PDB entry 4KVB | X-ray diffraction, 4.20 A resolution (low resolution: residue-level contacts below are approximate; hydrogen-bond / salt-bridge calls are withheld) | chains A and G of the 20 polymer chains in the assembly

== Chain A ==
Molecule: 16S rRNA
Organism: Thermus thermophilus
Sequence (1522 nucleotides; each row starts with the number of its first residue; note: 42 numbers in that range are skipped by the numbering (no residue carries them; nothing is unmodelled there); a row labelled like 190A-190L holds insertion residues (190A, then the next letters in order); numbering starts at 0):
     0 UUUGUUGGAG AGUUUGAUCC UGGCUCAGGG UGAACGCUGG CGGCGUGCCU AAGACAUGCA
    60 AGUCGUGCGG G
    73 CCGCGGGGUU UU
    88 ACUCCG
    95 UGGUC
   101 AGCGGCGGAC GGGUGAGUAA CGCGUGGGU
  129A G
   130 ACCUACCCGG AAGAGGGGGA CAACCCGGGG AAACUCGGGC UAAUCCCCCA UGUGGACCCG
   190 C
190A-190L CCCUUGGGGUGU
   191 GUCCAAAGGG CUUU
   216 GCCCGCUUCC GGAUGGGCCC GCGUCCCAUC AGCUAGUUGG UGGGGUAAUG GCCCACCAAG
   276 GCGACGACGG GUAGCCGGUC UGAGAGGAUG GCCGGCCACA GGGGCACUGA GACACGGGCC
   336 CCACUCCUAC GGGAGGCAGC AGUUAGGAAU CUUCCGCAAU GGGCGCAAGC CUGACGGAGC
   396 GACGCCGCUU GGAGGAAGAA GCCCUUCGGG GUGUAAACUC CUGAA
   442 CCCGGGACGA AACCCCCGAG GA
   474 GGGGACUGAC GGUACCGGG
   494 GUAAUAGCGC CGGCCAACUC CGUGCCAGCA GCCGCGGUAA UACGGAGGGC GCGAGCGUUA
   554 CCCGGAUUCA CUGGGCGUAA AGGGCGUGUA GGCGGCCUGG GGCGUCCCAU GUGAAAGACC
   614 ACGGCUCAAC CGUGGGGGAG CGUGGGAUAC GCUCAGGCUA GACGGUGGGA GAGGGUGGUG
   674 GAAUUCCCGG AGUAGCGGUG AAAUGCGCAG AUACCGGGAG GAACGCCGAU GGCGAAGGCA
   734 GCCACCUGGU CCACCCGUGA CGCUGAGGCG CGAAAGCGUG GGGAGCAAAC CGGAUUAGAU
   794 ACCCGGGUAG UCCACGCCCU AAACGAUGCG CGCUAGGUCU CUGGGUCU
   848 CCUGGGGGCC GAAGCUAACG CGUUAAGCGC GCCGCCUGGG GAGUACGGCC GCAAGGCUGA
   908 AACUCAAAGG AAUUGACGGG GGCCCGCACA AGCGGUGGAG CAUGUGGUUU AAUUCGAAGX
   968 AACGCGAAGA ACCUUACCAG GCCUUGACAU GCUAGG
 1003A G
  1004 AACCCGGGUG AAAGCCUGGG GUGCCCC
1030A-1030D GCGA
  1031 GGGGAGCCCU AGCACAGGUG CUGCAUGGCC GUCGUCAGCU CGUGCCGUGA GGUGUUGGGU
  1091 UAAGUCCCGC AACGAGCGCA ACCCCCGCCG UUAGUUGCCA GCGGUUCGGC CGGGCACUCU
  1151 AACGGGACUG CCCGCGAAA
  1171 GCGGGAGGAA GGAGGGGACG ACGUCUGGUC AGCAUGGCCC UUACGGCCUG GGCGACACAC
  1231 GUGCUACAAU GCCCACUACA AAGCGAUGCC ACCCGGCAAC GGGGAGCUAA UCGCAAAAAG
  1291 GUGGGCCCAG UUCGGAUUGG GGUCUGCAAC CCGACCCCAU GAAGCCGGAA UCGCUAGUAA
  1351 UCGCGGAUCA G
 1361A C
  1362 CAUGCCGCGG UGAAUACGUU CCCGGGCCUU GUACACACXG CCXGUXACGC CAUGGGAGCG
  1422 GGCUCUACCC GAAGUCGCCG GG
  1446 AGCCUACGGG
  1459 CAGGCGCCGA GGGUAGGGCC CGUGACUGGG GCGAAGUCGU AACAAGGUAG CUGUACCGGA
  1519 AGGUGCGGCU GGAUCACCUC CUUUCU
Disordered / not traced: 0-3, 1535-1538
Modified / non-standard residues: PSU (pseudouridine-5'-monophosphate) at position 516, 7MG (7N-methyl-8-hydroguanosine-5'-monophosphate) at position 527, M2G (N2-dimethylguanosine-5'-monophosphate) at position 966, 5MC (5-methylcytidine-5'-monophosphate) at position 967, 2MG (2N-methylguanosine-5'-monophosphate) at position 1207, 5MC (5-methylcytidine-5'-monophosphate) at position 1400, 4OC (4n,o2'-methylcytidine-5'-monophosphate) at position 1402, 5MC (5-methylcytidine-5'-monophosphate) at position 1404, 5MC (5-methylcytidine-5'-monophosphate) at position 1407, UR3 (3-methyluridine-5'-monophoshate) at position 1498, MA6 (6N-dimethyladenosine-5'-monophoshate) at position 1518, MA6 (6N-dimethyladenosine-5'-monophoshate) at position 1519, PSU (pseudouridine-5'-monophosphate) at position 1540, PSU (pseudouridine-5'-monophosphate) at position 1541
Bound ions: Mg2+ site 1: U12, G22; K+ site 1 near U14 (its only coordinating residue here); Mg2+ site 2 near G21 (its only coordinating residue here); Mg2+ site 3 near C48 (its only coordinating residue here); Mg2+ site 4: C48, U114, G115; Mg2+ site 5 near A53 (its only coordinating residue here); Mg2+ site 6: G61, U62; Mg2+ site 7 near G107 (its only coordinating residue here); Mg2+ site 8: A109, G331; Mg2+ site 9: A116, G117, G289; Mg2+ site 10: A116, G117, U118, G289; Mg2+ site 11: C121, U125; 84 more Mg2+ sites not listed; 19 more K+ sites not listed

== Chain G ==
Molecule: 30S ribosomal protein S7
Organism: Thermus thermophilus
UniProtKB: P62667 (RS7_THET2); residue numbers follow UniProt; this construct covers 1-156
Amino-acid sequence (156 residues; each row starts with the number of its first residue):
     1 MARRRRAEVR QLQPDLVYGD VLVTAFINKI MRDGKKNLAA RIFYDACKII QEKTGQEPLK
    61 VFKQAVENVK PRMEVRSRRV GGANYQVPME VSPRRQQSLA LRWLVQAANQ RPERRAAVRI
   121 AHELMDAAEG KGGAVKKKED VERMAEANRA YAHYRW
Disordered / not traced: 1

== How chain A and chain G interact ==
Residue-residue contacts - 62 pairs, chain A then chain G:
  G693(A) / Gly-81(G)
  G693(A) / Tyr-85(G)
  A694(A) / Tyr-85(G)
  C932(A) / Arg-3(G)
  C932(A) / Arg-4(G)
  G933(A) / Arg-3(G)
  G933(A) / Arg-4(G)
  A935(A) / Arg-3(G)
  A938(A) / Arg-95(G)
  G939(A) / Arg-95(G)
  G939(A) / Arg-102(G)
  C940(A) / Arg-102(G)
  A1092(A) / Arg-4(G)
  A1239(A) / Arg-114(G)
  U1240(A) / Ile-30(G)
  U1240(A) / Arg-32(G)
  U1240(A) / Leu-38(G)
  U1240(A) / Ile-42(G)
  U1240(A) / Asn-109(G)
  U1240(A) / Arg-114(G)
  U1240(A) / Arg-115(G)
  U1240(A) / Ala-116(G)
  U1240(A) / Arg-119(G)
  G1241(A) / Leu-38(G)
  A1289(A) / Lys-35(G)
  G1290(A) / Asn-37(G)
  G1291(A) / Asn-37(G)
  G1291(A) / Arg-41(G)
  U1292(A) / Arg-41(G)
  C1297(A) / Arg-114(G)
  C1298(A) / Arg-114(G)
  U1345(A) / Arg-5(G)
  A1346(A) / Arg-10(G)
  A1350(A) / Asp-33(G)
  A1350(A) / Gly-34(G)
  U1351(A) / Asp-33(G)
  U1372(A) / Gly-34(G)
  G1373(A) / Met-31(G)
  G1373(A) / Gly-34(G)
  G1373(A) / Lys-36(G)
  A1374(A) / Asn-28(G)
  A1374(A) / Lys-36(G)
  A1375(A) / Leu-12(G)
  A1375(A) / Asn-28(G)
  A1375(A) / Lys-29(G)
  A1375(A) / Arg-102(G)
  U1376(A) / Arg-10(G)
  U1376(A) / Arg-94(G)
  U1376(A) / Ser-98(G)
  A1377(A) / Ala-2(G)
  A1377(A) / Arg-5(G)
  A1377(A) / Ala-7(G)
  A1377(A) / Arg-94(G)
  C1378(A) / Ala-2(G)
  C1378(A) / Arg-6(G)
  C1378(A) / Ala-7(G)
  C1378(A) / Arg-76(G)
  G1379(A) / Ala-2(G)
  G1379(A) / Arg-6(G)
  U1380(A) / Ala-2(G)
  U1380(A) / Arg-3(G)
  C1539(A) / Gly-82(G)
Other interface residues (no listed pair), chain A (35 interface residues in all): C936, A937, A1093
Other interface residues (no listed pair), chain G (38 interface residues in all): Arg-79, Leu-99, Val-105, Gln-106

== Summary ==
35 residues of chain A face 38 of chain G across their interface. The Mg2+ site 1 is built by U12(A) and
G22(A). The Mg2+ site 4 is built by C48(A), U114(A) and G115(A).
Chain A is 16S rRNA and chain G is 30S ribosomal protein S7, both from Thermus thermophilus; the structure,
Thermus thermophilus HB27 30S ribosomal subunit lacking ribosomal protein S17, was determined by X-ray
diffraction.
